5NNU - chains S and A of the 3 polymer chains in the assembly; structure by X-ray diffraction, 2.97 A resolution.

Chain S:
Molecule: DNA containing an abasic site
Sequence (11 nucleotides; each row starts with the number of its first residue):
     1 AATGTXATCT T
Modified positions: AAB (2'-deoxy-ribofuranose-5'-monophosphate) at position 6

Chain A:
Protein: Uracil-DNA glycosylase
From: Human herpesvirus 8
Notes: EC 3.2.2.27
Reference sequence: Q76RG8 (Q76RG8_HHV8); residues 22-258 here correspond to UniProt positions 19-255 (UniProt number = residue number - 3)
Chain sequence (240 residues; each row starts with the number of its first residue):
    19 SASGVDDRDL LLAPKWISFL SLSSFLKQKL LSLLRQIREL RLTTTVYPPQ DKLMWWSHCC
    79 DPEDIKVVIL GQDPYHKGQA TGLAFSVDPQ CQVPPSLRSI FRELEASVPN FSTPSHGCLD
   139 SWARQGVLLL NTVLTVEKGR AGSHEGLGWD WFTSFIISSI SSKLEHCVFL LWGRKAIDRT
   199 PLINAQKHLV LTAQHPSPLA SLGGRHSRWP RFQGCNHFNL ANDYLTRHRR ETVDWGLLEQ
Unresolved in the structure: 19-23, 158-160, 164
Construct notes: expression tag (19-21)
What the authors report for this chain:
  - binding site for DNA containing an abasic site (chain S): Ser215 to Arg223, Ser225
  - binding site for the 11-nt DNA strand: Arg120, Leu220, Arg223
  - contacts within the chain: Leu220-Arg223
  - mutagenesis - Q212E, R223Q, R223S, R229A: decreased binding to U:A
  - mutagenesis - Q212E, R223Q, R223S, R229A: unchanged catalytic activity on U:G
  - mutagenesis - R223A: decreased stability
  - conformationally variable residues (order/disorder transition): Gly222 to Arg229
  - mutagenesis - Q212E: decreased catalytic activity on U:A containing duplex DNA substrate
  - mutagenesis - R229A: unchanged binding to U:G containing substrates

How chain S and chain A interact:
Residue-residue contacts (31):
  DT5(S) - Pro113(A)  phosphate contact
  DT5(S) - Ser215(A)  sugar contact
  DT5(S) - Pro216(A)  base contact
  DT5(S) - Leu217(A)  base contact
  AAB_6(S) - Gln90(A)  sugar contact
  AAB_6(S) - Asp91(A)  sugar contact
  AAB_6(S) - Pro92(A)  sugar contact
  AAB_6(S) - Tyr93(A)  phosphate contact
  AAB_6(S) - His94(A)  sugar contact
  AAB_6(S) - Pro112(A)  base contact
  AAB_6(S) - Pro113(A)  base contact
  AAB_6(S) - Ser114(A)  base contact
  AAB_6(S) - His213(A)  base contact
  AAB_6(S) - Ser215(A)  sugar contact
  DA7(S) - Gln90(A)  sugar contact
  DA7(S) - His213(A)  phosphate contact
  DA7(S) - Ser215(A)  hydrogen bond to the phosphate
  DA7(S) - Leu217(A)  base contact
  DA7(S) - Ala218(A)  hydrogen bond to the sugar
  DA7(S) - Gly221(A)  hydrogen bond to the base
  DT8(S) - Gly191(A)  phosphate contact
  DT8(S) - Arg192(A)  hydrogen bond to the phosphate
  DT8(S) - Gln212(A)  phosphate contact
  DT8(S) - His213(A)  hydrogen bond to the phosphate
  DT8(S) - Ala218(A)  phosphate contact
  DT8(S) - Gly221(A)  sugar contact
  DT8(S) - Gly222(A)  sugar contact
  DT8(S) - Ser225(A)  phosphate contact
  DC9(S) - Arg192(A)  phosphate contact
  DC9(S) - Ser225(A)  hydrogen bond to the phosphate
  DC9(S) - Trp227(A)  phosphate contact
Interface residues without a listed pair, chain A (22 interface residues in all): Leu220, Arg226

In short:
The interface between chain S and chain A involves 5 residues on one side and 22 on the other; the contacts
include 6 hydrogen bonds. Polar contacts include DA7(S)-Gly221(A), DA7(S)-Ala218(A) and DA7(S)-Ser215(A). The
paper reports a binding site for the 11-nt DNA strand at Arg120(A), Leu220(A) and Arg223(A); Q212E, R223Q and
R223S of chain A, among others, reduce binding to U:A; 5 substitutions were tested in all.
Chain S is DNA containing an abasic site and chain A is Uracil-DNA glycosylase (Human herpesvirus 8); the
structure, KSHV uracil-DNA glycosylase, product complex with dsDNA exhibiting duplex nucleotide flipping, was
determined by X-ray diffraction, deposited together with 5NN7 and 5NNH.
